Entry 6O8F (X-ray diffraction, 2.81 A resolution); this record covers chains A and D of the 3 polymer chains in the assembly.

[Chain A]
Molecule: UvrABC system protein B
Source organism: Bacillus caldotenax
Reference sequence: P56981 (UVRB_BACCA); the construct has insertions or renumbered stretches relative to UniProt, so the offset changes along the chain: 1-189 = UniProt 2-190; 191-593 = UniProt 191-593
Amino-acid sequence (593 residues; numbered 1 to 593; the number before each row is that of its first residue):
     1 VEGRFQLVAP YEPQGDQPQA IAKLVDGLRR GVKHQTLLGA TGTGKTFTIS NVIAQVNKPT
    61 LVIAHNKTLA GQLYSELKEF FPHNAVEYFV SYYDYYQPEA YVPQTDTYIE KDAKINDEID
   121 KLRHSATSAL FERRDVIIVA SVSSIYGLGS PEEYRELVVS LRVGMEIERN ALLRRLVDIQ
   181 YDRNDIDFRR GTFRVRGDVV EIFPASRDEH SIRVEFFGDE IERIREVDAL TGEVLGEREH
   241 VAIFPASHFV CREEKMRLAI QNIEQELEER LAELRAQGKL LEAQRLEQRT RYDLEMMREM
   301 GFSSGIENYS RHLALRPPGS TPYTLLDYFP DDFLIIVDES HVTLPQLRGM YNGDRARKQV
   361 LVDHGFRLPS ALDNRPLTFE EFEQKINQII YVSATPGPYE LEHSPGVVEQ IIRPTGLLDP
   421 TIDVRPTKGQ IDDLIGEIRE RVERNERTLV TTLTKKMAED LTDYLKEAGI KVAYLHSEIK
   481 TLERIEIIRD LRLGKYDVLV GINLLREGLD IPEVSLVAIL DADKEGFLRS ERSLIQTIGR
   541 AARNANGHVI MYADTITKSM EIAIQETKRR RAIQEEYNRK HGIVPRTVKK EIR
Disordered / not traced: 1-2
Sequence notes: conflict Ser144 (Cys145 in P56981), Ser211 (Cys in P56981), Glu233 (Lys in P56981), Cys251 (Thr in P56981), Ser303 (Cys in P56981); insertion (190)
Curated features (UniProtKB/Swiss-Prot):
  - motif: Tyr92 to Ile115 (Beta-hairpin)
  - binding site (ATP): Gly39 to Thr46
Reported in the primary citation:
  - binding site for the 20-nt DNA strand: Tyr96
  - catalytic residues: Glu339 (proposed by the authors, not directly observed)
  - specificity-determining residues: Phe249, Phe302, Ile306, Glu307 (proposed by the authors, not directly observed)

[Chain D]
Molecule: 20-nt DNA strand
Sequence (20 nucleotides; each row starts with the number of its first residue):
     1 GCCGTATGCC AATCTAGAGC

[Chain A / chain D interface]
Residue-residue contacts (27; chain A residue first):
  Tyr95(A) - DT7(D)  base contact
  Tyr95(A) - DG8(D)  stacking on the base
  Tyr96(A) - DA11(D)  base contact
  Gln97(A) - DC10(D)  base contact
  Gln97(A) - DA11(D)  base contact
  Pro98(A) - DA11(D)  base contact
  Ala100(A) - DA11(D)  sugar contact
  Ile109(A) - DC10(D)  base contact
  Ile109(A) - DA11(D)  sugar contact
  Asp112(A) - DG8(D)  sugar contact
  Asp112(A) - DC10(D)  base contact
  Lys114(A) - DT7(D)  base contact
  Pro345(A) - DC14(D)  sugar contact
  Pro345(A) - DT15(D)  phosphate contact
  Gly349(A) - DT13(D)  phosphate contact
  Gly349(A) - DC14(D)  phosphate contact
  Asn352(A) - DC14(D)  hydrogen bond to the phosphate
  Gly353(A) - DT13(D)  sugar contact
  Ala356(A) - DA12(D)  phosphate contact
  Ala356(A) - DT13(D)  phosphate contact
  Arg357(A) - DA11(D)  base contact
  Lys480(A) - DC9(D)  base contact
  Glu525(A) - DG17(D)  sugar contact
  Gly526(A) - DA16(D)  sugar contact
  Gly526(A) - DG17(D)  sugar contact
  Phe527(A) - DT15(D)  base contact
  Phe527(A) - DA16(D)  sugar contact
Interface residues without a listed pair, chain A (21 interface residues in all): Tyr101, Val102, Ser530

[Summary]
21 residues of chain A face 11 of chain D across their interface, with 1 hydrogen bond and 1 aromatic stacking
contact. Its one hydrogen-bonded contact is Asn352(A)-DC14(D). From UniProt: 8 ATP-binding residues on chain
A. The paper reports the catalytic residue Glu339(A); a binding site for the 20-nt DNA strand at Tyr96(A).
Here chain A is UvrABC system protein B (Bacillus caldotenax) and chain D is a 20-nt DNA strand. Entry 6O8F
(Crystal structure of UvrB bound to duplex DNA) was determined by X-ray diffraction, deposited together with
6O8E, 6O8G and 6O8H.
